PDB entry 8AHX | electron microscopy, 3.11 A resolution | chains A and E of the 7 polymer chains in the assembly

[Chain A]
Molecule: Ion-translocating oxidoreductase complex subunit A
From: Azotobacter vinelandii DJ
Notes: EC 7.-.-.-
UniProtKB: C1DMA8 (C1DMA8_AZOVD); numbering as in UniProt (aligned over 1-190)
Chain sequence (190 residues; row label = number of the first residue in the row):
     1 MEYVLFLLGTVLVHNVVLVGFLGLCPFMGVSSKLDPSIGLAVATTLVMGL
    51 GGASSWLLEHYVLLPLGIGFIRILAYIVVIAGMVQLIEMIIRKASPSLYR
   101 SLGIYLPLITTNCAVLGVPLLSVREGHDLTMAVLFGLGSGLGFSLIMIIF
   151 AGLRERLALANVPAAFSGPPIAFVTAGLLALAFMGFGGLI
Unresolved in the structure: 1
Ion coordination: 2Fe-2S cluster Fe: Cys-25, Cys-113 (shared with Cys-39(E), Cys-122(E) of chain E)
Ligand contacts: 2Fe-2S cluster (FES): Gly-23, Leu-24, Cys-25, Pro-26, Asn-112, Cys-113

[Chain E]
Molecule: Ion-translocating oxidoreductase complex subunit E
From: Azotobacter vinelandii DJ
Notes: EC 7.-.-.-
UniProtKB: Q9F5Y1 (RNFE_AZOVD); numbering as in UniProt (aligned over 1-238)
Chain sequence (238 residues; numbered 1 to 238; the number before each row is that of its first residue):
     1 MSHCGAPSVPEPEKKVPWQYFTSALWQYNVALVQMLALCPTLAVTTTATN
    51 GLGMGLATTLVLVMTNALISSMRHTISPEVRNPVMIGVIAGVVTLTDMAM
   101 NAWMHELYKVLGLFIALIVTNCAVLGRAESFCLRNPVIPSILDGAGMGAG
   151 FTAVLVVIGGIREILGSGTLFSQASSLLGSHFKWMEITVIPDFQGILLAI
   201 LPPGAFIVLGFLLAAKRVIDRKRAERRQQTHGELVVLQ
Unresolved in the structure: 1-15, 229-238
Ion coordination: 2Fe-2S cluster Fe: Cys-39, Cys-122 (shared with Cys-25(A), Cys-113(A) of chain A)
Ligand contacts: 2Fe-2S cluster (FES): Ala-37, Leu-38, Cys-39, Pro-40, Thr-120, Asn-121, Cys-122

[Chain A / chain E interface]
Contacting residue pairs - 47 pairs, chain A then chain E:
  Leu-18(A) / Pro-202(E)
  Gly-20(A) / Phe-114(E)
  Phe-21(A) / Cys-39(E)
  Phe-21(A) / Leu-42(E)  hydrophobic
  Phe-21(A) / Ala-43(E)  hydrophobic
  Phe-21(A) / Phe-114(E)
  Phe-21(A) / Pro-202(E)  hydrophobic
  Phe-21(A) / Phe-206(E)  hydrophobic
  Leu-22(A) / Leu-117(E)  hydrophobic
  Gly-23(A) / Cys-39(E)
  Leu-24(A) / Cys-39(E)
  Leu-24(A) / Leu-42(E)  hydrophobic
  Cys-25(A) / Leu-36(E)  hydrophobic
  Cys-25(A) / Ala-37(E)  hydrogen bond (side chain-backbone)
  Cys-25(A) / Leu-38(E)
  Cys-25(A) / Cys-122(E)  hydrophobic
  Phe-70(A) / Thr-94(E)
  Leu-74(A) / Gly-87(E)
  Leu-74(A) / Ala-90(E)  hydrophobic
  Ile-77(A) / Ile-86(E)  hydrophobic
  Gln-85(A) / Glu-79(E)
  Thr-111(A) / Ile-86(E)
  Thr-111(A) / Leu-125(E)
  Cys-113(A) / Thr-120(E)  hydrogen bond
  Leu-116(A) / Leu-117(E)  hydrophobic
  Leu-116(A) / Thr-120(E)
  Leu-120(A) / Leu-113(E)  hydrophobic
  Arg-124(A) / Leu-113(E)
  Ala-164(A) / Arg-217(E)  hydrogen bond (backbone-side chain)
  Ala-165(A) / Ala-214(E)
  Phe-166(A) / Ala-214(E)  hydrophobic
  Ser-167(A) / Arg-217(E)  hydrogen bond (backbone-side chain)
  Pro-169(A) / Arg-217(E)
  Pro-170(A) / Gly-210(E)
  Pro-170(A) / Leu-213(E)  hydrophobic
  Pro-170(A) / Arg-217(E)
  Phe-173(A) / Leu-38(E)  hydrophobic
  Phe-173(A) / Phe-206(E)
  Phe-173(A) / Leu-209(E)  hydrophobic
  Phe-173(A) / Gly-210(E)
  Phe-173(A) / Leu-213(E)  hydrophobic
  Ala-176(A) / Phe-206(E)  hydrophobic
  Gly-177(A) / Pro-203(E)
  Gly-177(A) / Phe-206(E)
  Leu-181(A) / Pro-203(E)
  Met-184(A) / Leu-201(E)  hydrophobic
  Met-184(A) / Pro-203(E)  hydrophobic
Interface residues without a listed pair, chain A (37 interface residues in all): Met-28, Ile-73, Ala-81, Thr-110, Asn-112, Gly-117, Leu-121, Val-174, Leu-178, Ala-180
Interface residues without a listed pair, chain E (36 interface residues in all): Met-35, Asn-82, Pro-83, Met-98, Ala-116, Val-119, Asn-121, Leu-198, Ile-207, Arg-221

[Summary]
Chain A and chain E form an interface of 37 and 36 residues respectively; the contacts include 4 hydrogen
bonds. Polar contacts include Cys-25(A)/Ala-37(E), Cys-113(A)/Thr-120(E) and Ala-164(A)/Arg-217(E). 2Fe-2S
cluster is bound between chain A and chain E.
Here chain A is Ion-translocating oxidoreductase complex subunit A and chain E is Ion-translocating
oxidoreductase complex subunit E, both from Azotobacter vinelandii DJ. Entry 8AHX (Cryo-EM structure of the
nitrogen-fixation associated NADH:ferredoxin oxidoreductase RNF from Azotobacter vinelandii) was determined by
electron microscopy (same publication as 8RB8, 8RB9, 8RBM and 8RBQ).
